8JVA - chains A and F of the 4 polymer chains in the assembly; structure by electron microscopy, 2.81 A resolution.

Chain A:
Molecule: S2L20 light chain
Organism: Homo sapiens
Sequence (236 residues; numbered -20 to 215; the number before each row is that of its first residue; numbers below 1 keep their minus sign (Met-20 is residue -20)):
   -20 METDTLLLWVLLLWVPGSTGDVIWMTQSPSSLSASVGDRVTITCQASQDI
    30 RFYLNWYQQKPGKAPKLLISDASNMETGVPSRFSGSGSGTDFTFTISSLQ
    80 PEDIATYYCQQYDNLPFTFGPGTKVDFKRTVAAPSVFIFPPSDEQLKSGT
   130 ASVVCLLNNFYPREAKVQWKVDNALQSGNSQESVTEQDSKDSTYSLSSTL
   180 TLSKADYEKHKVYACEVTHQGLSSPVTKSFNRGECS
Unresolved in the structure: -20 to 0, 214-215
Disulfides: Cys23-Cys88, Cys134-Cys194

Chain F:
Molecule: Spike protein S2'
Organism: Severe acute respiratory syndrome coronavirus 2
Notes: fragment: N-terminal
UniProt: P0DTC2 (SPIKE_SARS2); numbering as in UniProt; present here: 1-69, 72-141, 145-211, 215-303
Sequence (300 residues; each row starts with the number of its first residue; note: 5 numbers in that range are skipped by the numbering (no residue carries them; nothing is unmodelled there); a row labelled like 210A-210B holds insertion residues (210A, then the next letters in order)):
     1 MFVFLVLLPLVSSQCVNLTTRTQLPPAYTNSFTRGVYYPDKVFRSSVLHS
    51 TQDLFLPFFSNVTWFHVIS
    72 GTNGTKRFDNPVLPFNDGVYFASIEKSNIIRGWIFGTTLDSKTQSLLIVN
   122 NATNVVIKVCEFQFCNDPFL
   145 DHKNNKSWMESEFRVYSSANNCTFEYVSQPFLMDLEGKQGNFKNLREFVF
   195 KNIDGYFKIYSKHTPI
210A-210B IV
   211 REPEDLPQGFSALEPLVDLPIGINITRFQTLLALHRSYLTPGDSSSGWTA
   261 GAAAYYVGYLQPRTFLLKYNENGTITDAVDCALDPLSETKCTL
Unresolved in the structure: 1-22, 72-75, 102, 147-155, 177-185, 210A-210B, 249-258
Construct notes: variant Val67 (Ala in P0DTC2), Ile95 (Thr in P0DTC2), Asp145 (Tyr in P0DTC2), Ile210A (Leu212 in P0DTC2); insertion (212-214)
Disulfides: Cys131-Cys166, Cys291-Cys301
Covalent attachments: N-acetylglucosamine (NAG) linked to Asn61, Asn122, Asn165, Asn234, Asn282
UniProt features mapped onto this chain:
  - region: Asn280 to Cys301 (Putative superantigen)
  - glycosylation (N-linked (GlcNAc...) asparagine): Asn17 (complex), Asn61 (hybrid), Asn74 (complex), Asn122 (hybrid), Asn149 (complex), Asn165 (complex), Asn234 (high mannose), Asn282 (complex)
  - natural variant: Leu5 (L5F: In strain: Iota/B.1.526), Ser13 (S13I: In strain: Epsilon/B.1.427/B.1.429), Leu18 (L18F: In strain: Beta/B.1.351, Gamma/P.1 and 1 more), Thr19 (T19I: In strain: Omicron/BQ.1.1, Omicron/XBB.1.5 and 1 more; T19R: In strain: Delta/B.1.617.2, Omicron/BA.2 and 4 more), Thr20 (T20N: In strain: Gamma/P.1), Leu24 to Ala27 (sequence variant, change not given here; In strain: Omicron/BA.2, Omicron/BA.2.12.1 and 6 more), Pro26 (P26S: In strain: Gamma/P.1), Gln52 (Q52H: In strain: Omicron/EG.5.1), Val67 (A67V: In strain: Eta/B.1.525, Omicron/BA.1; this construct carries the variant), Gly75 (G75V: In strain: Lambda/C.37), Thr76 (T76I: In strain: Lambda/C.37), Asp80 (D80A: In strain: Beta/B.1.351), 19 further natural variant entries in UniProt
  - mutagenesis: Asn121 (N121Q: Partial loss of biliverdin affinity), Arg190 (R190K: Partial loss of biliverdin affinity), Asn234 (N234Q: Increased resistance to neutralizing antibodies)

Interface between chain A and chain F:
Residue-residue contacts - 6 pairs, chain A then chain F:
  Phe31(A) with Lys113(F); Thr114(F)
  Asp50(A) with Thr109(F); Lys113(F)
  Ser52(A) with Lys113(F), hydrogen bond
  Asn53(A) with Asp111(F), hydrogen bond

In short:
Chain A and chain F each contribute 4 residues to their interface, with 2 hydrogen bonds. Among the polar
pairs are Ser52(A)-Lys113(F) and Asn53(A)-Asp111(F). N-acetylglucosamine is covalently linked to Asn61(F),
Asn122(F), Asn165(F), Asn234(F) and Asn282(F). From UniProt: 3 mutagenesis sites on chain F.
Chain A is S2L20 light chain (Homo sapiens) and chain F is Spike protein S2' (Severe acute respiratory
syndrome coronavirus 2); the structure, Cryo-EM structure of the N-terminal domain of Omicron BA.1 in complex
with nanobody N235 and S2L20 ..., was determined by electron microscopy.
